Entry 6UPL (electron microscopy, 7.40 A resolution (low resolution: residue-level contacts below are approximate; hydrogen-bond / salt-bridge calls are withheld)); this record covers chains F and J of the 12 polymer chains in the assembly.

Chain F:
Name: Histone H4
From: Homo sapiens
UniProt: P62805 (H4_HUMAN); residues 0-102 here correspond to UniProt positions 1-103 (UniProt number = residue number + 1)
Amino-acid sequence (103 residues; numbered 0 to 102; the number before each row is that of its first residue; numbering starts at 0):
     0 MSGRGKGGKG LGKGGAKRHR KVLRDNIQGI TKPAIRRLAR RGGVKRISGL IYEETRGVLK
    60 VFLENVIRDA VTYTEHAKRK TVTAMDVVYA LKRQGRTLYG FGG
Not modelled in the structure: 0-18
Swiss-Prot annotation at these positions:
  - DNA-binding region: Lys16 to Lys20
  - modified residue: Ser1 (N-acetylserine), Arg3 (Asymmetric dimethylarginine), Lys5 (N6-(2-hydroxyisobutyryl)lysine), Lys8 (N6-(2-hydroxyisobutyryl)lysine), Lys12 (N6-(2-hydroxyisobutyryl)lysine), Lys16 (N6-(2-hydroxyisobutyryl)lysine), Lys20 (N6,N6,N6-trimethyllysine), Lys31 (N6-(2-hydroxyisobutyryl)lysine), Lys44 (N6-(2-hydroxyisobutyryl)lysine), Ser47 (Phosphoserine), Tyr51 (Phosphotyrosine), Lys59 (N6-(2-hydroxyisobutyryl)lysine), Lys77 (N6-(2-hydroxyisobutyryl)lysine), Lys79 (N6-(2-hydroxyisobutyryl)lysine), Thr80 (Phosphothreonine), Tyr88 (Phosphotyrosine), Lys91 (N6-(2-hydroxyisobutyryl)lysine)
  - cross-link (Glycyl lysine isopeptide (Lys-Gly)): Lys12 (interchain with G-Cter in SUMO2), Lys20 (interchain with G-Cter in SUMO2), Lys31 (interchain with G-Cter in SUMO2), Lys59 (interchain with G-Cter in SUMO2), Lys79 (interchain with G-Cter in SUMO2), Lys91 (interchain with G-Cter in SUMO2)

Chain J:
Molecule: 79-nt DNA strand
Sequence (79 nucleotides; numbered -39 to 39; the number before each row is that of its first residue; numbers below 1 keep their minus sign (DT-39 is residue -39)):
   -39 TAGGGAGTAA TCCCCTTGGC GGTTAAAACG CGGGGGACAG CGCGTACGTG CGTTTAAGCG
    21 GTGCTAGAGC TGTCTACGA

How chain F and chain J interact:
Pairs across the interface (12; chain F residue first):
  Arg19(F) - DG-22(J)
  Arg19(F) - DG-21(J)
  Thr30(F) - DA-13(J)
  Thr30(F) - DA-12(J)
  Lys31(F) - DA-12(J)
  Pro32(F) - DA-13(J)
  Pro32(F) - DA-12(J)
  Ala33(F) - DA-13(J)
  Arg35(F) - DA-13(J)
  Arg36(F) - DA-14(J)
  Arg36(F) - DA-13(J)
  Arg45(F) - DG-6(J)
Other interface residues (no listed pair), chain F (10 interface residues in all): Lys44, Lys77
Other interface residues (no listed pair), chain J (9 interface residues in all): DG-33, DT-23, DG-4

Summary:
10 residues of chain F face 9 of chain J across their interface. From UniProt: a DNA-binding region on chain
F.
Chain F is Histone H4 (Homo sapiens) and chain J is a 79-nt DNA strand; the structure, Structure of
FACT_subnucleosome complex 2, was determined by electron microscopy together with 6UPK from the same study.
